Entry 1KCD (X-ray diffraction, 1.15 A resolution); this record covers chain A.

== Chain A ==
Molecule: Endopolygalacturonase
Organism: Chondrostereum purpureum
Notes: EC 3.2.1.15
UniProt: P79074 (P79074_9AGAR); residues 1-335 here correspond to UniProt positions 25-359 (UniProt number = residue number + 24)
Sequence (335 residues; numbered 1 to 335; the number before each row is that of its first residue):
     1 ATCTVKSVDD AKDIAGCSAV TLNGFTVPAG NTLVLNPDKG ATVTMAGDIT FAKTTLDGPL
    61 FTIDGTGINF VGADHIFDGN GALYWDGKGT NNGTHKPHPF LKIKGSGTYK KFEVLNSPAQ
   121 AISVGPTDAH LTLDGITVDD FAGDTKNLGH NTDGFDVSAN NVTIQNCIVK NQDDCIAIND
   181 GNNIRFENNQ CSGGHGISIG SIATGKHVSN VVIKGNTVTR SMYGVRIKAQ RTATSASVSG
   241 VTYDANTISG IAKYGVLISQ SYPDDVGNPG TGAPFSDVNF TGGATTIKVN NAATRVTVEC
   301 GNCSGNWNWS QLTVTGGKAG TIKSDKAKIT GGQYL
Unresolved in the structure: 1-2
Disulfides: Cys3-Cys17, Cys175-Cys191, Cys300-Cys303
Covalently attached groups: N-acetylglucosamine (NAG) linked to Asn92, Asn161
Ligand contacts:
  - beta-D-galactofuranuronic acid (GTK): Thr90, Gln120, Asn151, Asp153, Asp156, Asp173, Asp174, Gly200, Ser201, Lys228, Tyr262
  - beta-D-galactopyranuronic acid (GTR): Asn91, His150, Asn151, Asp173, Asp174, His195, Arg226, Lys228, Tyr262

== In short ==
Bound to chain A: beta-D-galactofuranuronic acid and beta-D-galactopyranuronic acid. Covalently linked
N-acetylglucosamine: at Asn92 and Asn161.
Chain A is Endopolygalacturonase (Chondrostereum purpureum); the structure, Endopolygalacturonase I from
Stereum purpureum complexed with two galacturonate at 1.15 A resolution, was determined by X-ray diffraction
together with 1K5C and 1KCC from the same study.
